Entry 4RIA (X-ray diffraction, 3.00 A resolution); this record covers chains A and F of the 5 polymer chains in the assembly.

[Chain A]
Molecule: Fanconi-associated nuclease 1
From: Homo sapiens
Notes: EC 3.1.21.-, 3.1.4.1
UniProt: Q9Y2M0 (FAN1_HUMAN); numbering as in UniProt; present here: 370-509, 519-1017
Sequence (651 residues; each row starts with the number of its first residue; note: 9 numbers in that range are skipped by the numbering (no residue carries them; nothing is unmodelled there)):
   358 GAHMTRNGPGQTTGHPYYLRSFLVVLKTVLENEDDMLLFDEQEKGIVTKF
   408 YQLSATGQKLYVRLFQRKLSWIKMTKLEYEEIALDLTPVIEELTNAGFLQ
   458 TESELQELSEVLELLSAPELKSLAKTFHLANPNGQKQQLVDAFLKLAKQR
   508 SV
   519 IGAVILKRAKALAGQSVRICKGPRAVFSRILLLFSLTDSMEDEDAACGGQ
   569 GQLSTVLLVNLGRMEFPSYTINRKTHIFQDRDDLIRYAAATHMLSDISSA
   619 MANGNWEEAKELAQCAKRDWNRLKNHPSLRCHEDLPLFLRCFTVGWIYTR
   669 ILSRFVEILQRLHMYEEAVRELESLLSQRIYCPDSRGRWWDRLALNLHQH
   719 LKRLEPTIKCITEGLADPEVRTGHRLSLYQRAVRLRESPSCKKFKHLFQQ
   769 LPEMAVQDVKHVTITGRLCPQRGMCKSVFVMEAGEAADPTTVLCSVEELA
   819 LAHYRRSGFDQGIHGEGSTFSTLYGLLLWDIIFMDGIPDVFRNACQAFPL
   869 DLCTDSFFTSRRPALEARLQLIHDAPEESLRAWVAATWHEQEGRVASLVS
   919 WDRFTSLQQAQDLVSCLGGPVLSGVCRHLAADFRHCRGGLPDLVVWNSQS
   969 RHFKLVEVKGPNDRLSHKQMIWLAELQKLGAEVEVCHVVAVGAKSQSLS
Disordered / not traced: 358-369, 788-795, 800-809, 1010-1017
Sequence notes: expression tag (358-369); engineered mutation Ala-487 (Val in Q9Y2M0)
Ion coordination: barium ion: Asp-960, Glu-975, Val-976
Curated features (UniProtKB/Swiss-Prot):
  - binding site (Mn(2+)): Glu-834, Asp-960, Glu-975, Val-976
  - natural variant: Cys-871 (C871R: In KMIN), Gln-929 (Q929P: In KMIN), Gly-937 (G937D: In KMIN), Asp-960 (D960N: In KMIN)
  - mutagenesis: Leu-477 (L477P: Still localized to sites of DNA damage but the strength of the signal is diminished), Arg-706 (R706A: Strongly reduced affinity for sites that have a 5'-terminal phosphate anchor at a flap of 1 nucleotide; when associated with A-952), Gln-864 (Q864A: Loss of nuclease activity; when associated with A-960; A-975 and A-977), Arg-952 (R952A: Strongly reduced affinity for sites that have a 5'-terminal phosphate anchor at a flap of 1 nucleotide; when associated with A-706), Asp-960 (D960A: Loss of nuclease activity. Loss of nuclease activity; when associated with A-864; A-975 and A-977), Glu-975 (E975A: Loss of nuclease activity; when associated with A-864; A-960 and A-977), Lys-977 (K977A: Loss of nuclease activity; when associated with A-864; A-960 and A-975), Asp-981 to Arg-982 (Loss of nuclease activity)
From the paper describing this entry:
  - mutagenesis - R706A/R952A (210 nM Kd): decreased binding to 5'pT1/3'T8

[Chain F]
Molecule: 10-nt DNA strand
Sequence (10 nucleotides; numbered 1 to 10; the number before each row is that of its first residue):
     1 AGCCACGCCT

[Interface between chain A and chain F]
Residue-residue contacts (6):
  Arg-706(A) / DA1(F)  salt bridge to the phosphate
  His-742(A) / DA1(F)  salt bridge to the phosphate
  Arg-952(A) / DA1(F)  salt bridge to the phosphate
  Asn-980(A) / DA5(F)  hydrogen bond to the phosphate
  Lys-986(A) / DA1(F)  salt bridge to the phosphate
  Lys-986(A) / DG2(F)  salt bridge to the phosphate
Interface residues without a listed pair, chain A (9 interface residues in all): Glu-834, His-953, Gly-956, Asp-981
Interface residues without a listed pair, chain F (6 interface residues in all): DC3, DC4, DC6

[Summary]
9 residues of chain A face 6 of chain F across their interface, with 1 hydrogen bond and 5 salt bridges. Among
the polar pairs are Asn-980(A)/DA5(F), Arg-706(A)/DA1(F) and His-742(A)/DA1(F). Curated annotation (UniProt)
lists 4 Mn2+-binding residues and 9 mutagenesis sites on chain A. From the paper: R706A/R952A of chain A
reduce binding to 5'pT1/3'T8.
Chain A is Fanconi-associated nuclease 1 (Homo sapiens) and chain F is a 10-nt DNA strand; the structure, FAN1
Nuclease bound to 5' phosphorylated nicked DNA, was determined by X-ray diffraction, deposited together with
4RI9, 4RI8, 4RIB, 4RIC and 4RID.
